PDB entry 8ZGT | electron microscopy, 2.96 A resolution | chains A and E of the 6 polymer chains in the assembly

Chain A:
Protein: High affinity immunoglobulin epsilon receptor subunit alpha
Organism: Rattus norvegicus
UniProtKB: P12371 (FCERA_RAT); residue numbers follow UniProt; this construct covers 1-245
Chain sequence (245 residues; row label = number of the first residue in the row):
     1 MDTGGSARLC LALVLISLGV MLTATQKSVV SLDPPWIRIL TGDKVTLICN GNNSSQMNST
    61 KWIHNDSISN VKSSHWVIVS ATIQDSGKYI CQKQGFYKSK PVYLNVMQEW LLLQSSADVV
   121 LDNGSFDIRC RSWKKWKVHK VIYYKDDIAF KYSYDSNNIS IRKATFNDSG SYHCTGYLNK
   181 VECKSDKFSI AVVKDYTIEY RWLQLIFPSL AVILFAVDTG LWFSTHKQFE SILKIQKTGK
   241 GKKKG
Disordered / not traced: 1-24, 237-245
Cystine bridges: Cys49-Cys91, Cys130-Cys174
Glycans and other covalent adducts: N-acetylglucosamine (NAG) linked to Asn65, Asn158, Asn167
Curated features (UniProtKB/Swiss-Prot):
  - glycosylation (N-linked (GlcNAc...) asparagine): Asn52, Asn53, Asn58, Asn65, Asn123, Asn158, Asn167

Chain E:
Protein: Immunoglobulin heavy constant epsilon
Organism: Rattus norvegicus
UniProtKB: P01855 (IGHE_RAT); residues 95-429 here = UniProt positions 95-429
Chain sequence (374 residues; numbered 73 to 446; the number before each row is that of its first residue):
    73 MSVPTQVLGL LLLWLTDARC DIARPVNITK PTVDLLHSSC DPNAFHSTIQ LYCFVYGHIQ
   133 NDVSIHWLMD DRKIYETHAQ NVLIKEEGKL ASTYSRLNIT QQQWMSESTF TCKVTSQGEN
   193 YWAHTRRCSD DEPRGVITYL IPPSPLDLYE NGTPKLTCLV LDLESEENIT VTWVRERKKS
   253 IGSASQRSTK HHNATTSITS ILPVDAKDWI EGEGYQCRVD HPHFPKPIVR SITKAPGKRS
   313 APEVYVFLPP EEEEKDKRTL TCLIQNFFPE DISVQWLQDS KLIPKSQHST TTPLKYNGSN
   373 QRFFIFSRLE VTKALWTQTK QFTCRVIHEA LREPRKLERT ISKSLGNTSL RPSQASMHHH
   433 HHHSRVDYKD DDDK
Disordered / not traced: 73-97, 418-446
Cystine bridges: Cys125-Cys184, Cys230-Cys289, Cys334-Cys396
Glycans and other covalent adducts: N-acetylglucosamine (NAG) linked to Asn170, Asn240; glycan linked to Asn265
Differences from the reference sequence: initiating methionine (73); expression tag (74-94, 430-446)

Interface between chain A and chain E:
Pairs across the interface (19):
  Gln108(A) - Pro297(E)
  Gln108(A) - Lys298(E)
  Glu109(A) - Pro297(E)
  Glu109(A) - Lys298(E)  salt bridge
  Trp110(A) - Phe296(E)  hydrophobic
  Trp110(A) - Pro297(E)  hydrophobic
  Trp110(A) - Lys298(E)  hydrogen bond (side chain-backbone)
  Trp133(A) - His295(E)
  Trp133(A) - Pro297(E)
  Lys135(A) - Pro205(E)
  Trp136(A) - Pro205(E)
  Trp136(A) - Gly207(E)
  Asn179(A) - Glu204(E)
  Asn179(A) - Pro205(E)
  Asn179(A) - Arg206(E)
  Asn179(A) - Gly207(E)
  Lys180(A) - Arg206(E)
  Val181(A) - Gly207(E)
  Val181(A) - Val208(E)
Also at the interface, not in a pair above, chain A (10 interface residues in all): Leu178
Also at the interface, not in a pair above, chain E (11 interface residues in all): Ser178, Ile300

Summary:
10 residues of chain A face 11 of chain E across their interface; the contacts include 1 hydrogen bond and 1
salt bridge. Polar pairs include Glu109(A)-Lys298(E) and Trp110(A)-Lys298(E). N-acetylglucosamine is
covalently linked to Asn65(A), Asn158(A) and Asn167(A). Covalently linked N-acetylglucosamine: at Asn170(E)
and Asn240(E).
Here chain A is High affinity immunoglobulin epsilon receptor subunit alpha and chain E is Immunoglobulin
heavy constant epsilon, both from Rattus norvegicus. Entry 8ZGT (Structure of the ige-fc bound to its high
affinity receptor fc(epsilon)ri state3) was determined by electron microscopy, deposited together with 8Y81,
8Y84, 8Z0T and 8ZGS.
